1SRS - chains C and B of the 4 polymer chains in the assembly; structure by X-ray diffraction, 3.20 A resolution.

Chain C:
Molecule: 19-nt DNA strand
Sequence (19 nucleotides; each row starts with the number of its first residue; the depositors numbered this strand downwards along its sequence, so these rows (ascending numbers) run in the REVERSE of the deposited 5'-to-3' order):
    -8 GAAGGATT
     1 AATCCGGTACC

Chain B:
Molecule: Protein (serum response factor (srf))
From: Homo sapiens
Reference sequence: P11831 (SRF_HUMAN); residues 132-223 here correspond to UniProt positions 87-178 (UniProt number = residue number - 45)
Amino-acid sequence (92 residues; each row starts with the number of its first residue):
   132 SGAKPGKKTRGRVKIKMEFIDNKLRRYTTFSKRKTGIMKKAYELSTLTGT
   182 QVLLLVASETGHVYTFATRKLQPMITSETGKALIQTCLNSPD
Unresolved in the structure: 132-139, 220-223

Interface between chain C and chain B:
Pairs across the interface - 23 pairs, chain C then chain B:
  DA-3(C) with Lys171(B), salt bridge to the phosphate
  DT-1(C) with Arg143(B), sugar contact; Lys145(B), salt bridge to the phosphate
  DA1(C) with Arg143(B), hydrogen bond to the base
  DA2(C) with Arg141(B), sugar contact; Gly142(B), sugar contact; Arg143(B), hydrogen bond to the sugar
  DT3(C) with Thr140(B), hydrogen bond to the phosphate; Gly142(B), base contact; Arg143(B), hydrogen bond to the base
  DC4(C) with Thr140(B), hydrogen bond to the phosphate
  DC5(C) with Lys163(B), base contact
  DG6(C) with Lys163(B), base contact
  DT8(C) with Ser162(B), hydrogen bond to the phosphate; Lys165(B), salt bridge to the phosphate; Tyr195(B), phosphate contact
  DA9(C) with Tyr158(B), phosphate contact; Ser162(B), sugar contact; Thr191(B), hydrogen bond to the phosphate; His193(B), salt bridge to the phosphate; Tyr195(B), phosphate contact
  DC10(C) with Lys154(B), salt bridge to the phosphate; Thr191(B), phosphate contact
Other interface residues (no listed pair), chain C (13 interface residues in all): DG-4, DT-2
Other interface residues (no listed pair), chain B (17 interface residues in all): Thr159, Leu178, Ser189

Overview:
13 residues of chain C face 17 of chain B across their interface; the contacts include 7 hydrogen bonds and 5
salt bridges. Among the polar pairs are DA1(C)-Arg143(B), DT3(C)-Arg143(B) and DA2(C)-Arg143(B).
Here chain C is a 19-nt DNA strand and chain B is Protein (serum response factor (srf)) (Homo sapiens). Entry
1SRS (Serum response factor (srf) core complexed with specific sre DNA) was determined by X-ray diffraction.
